Entry 1B9V (X-ray diffraction, 2.35 A resolution); this record covers chain A.

# Chain A
Name: Protein (neuraminidase)
From: Influenza B virus (B/Lee/40)
Notes: EC 3.2.1.18
UniProtKB: P03474 (NRAM_INBLE); residue numbers follow UniProt; this construct covers 77-466
Amino-acid sequence (390 residues; each row starts with the number of its first residue):
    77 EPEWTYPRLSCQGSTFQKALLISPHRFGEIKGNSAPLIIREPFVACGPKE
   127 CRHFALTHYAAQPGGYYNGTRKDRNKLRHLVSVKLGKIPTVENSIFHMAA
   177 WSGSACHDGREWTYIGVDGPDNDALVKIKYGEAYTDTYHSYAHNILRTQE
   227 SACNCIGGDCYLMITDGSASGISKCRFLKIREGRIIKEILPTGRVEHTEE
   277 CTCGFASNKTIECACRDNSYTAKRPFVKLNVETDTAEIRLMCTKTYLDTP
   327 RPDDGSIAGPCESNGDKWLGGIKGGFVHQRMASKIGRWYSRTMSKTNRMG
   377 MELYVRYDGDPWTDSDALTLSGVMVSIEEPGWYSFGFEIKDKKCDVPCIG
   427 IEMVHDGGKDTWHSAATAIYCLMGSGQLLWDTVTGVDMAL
Disulfide bonds: C87-C420, C122-C127, C182-C229, C231-C236, C277-C291, C279-C289, C318-C337, C424-C447
Metal / ion sites: Ca2+ site 1 near E168 (its only coordinating residue here); Ca2+ site 2: D293, T297, D324, G346
Small-molecule neighbours:
  - N-acetylglucosamine (NAG; 2-acetamido-2-deoxy-beta-D-glucopyranose): Y82, P83, R84, N284, R356
  - RA2 (1-[4-carboxy-2-(3-pentylamino)phenyl]-5,5'-di(hydroxymethyl)pyrrolidin-2-one): R116, E117, L132, D149, R150, R154, W177, S178, I221, R223, E226, A245, E275, E276, R292, N294, R374, W408, Y409
Swiss-Prot annotation at these positions:
  - active site: D149 (Proton donor/acceptor), Y409 (Nucleophile)
  - binding site (substrate): R116, R150, E275, E276, R292, R374
  - binding site (Ca(2+)): D293, T297, D324, G346
  - glycosylation (N-linked (GlcNAc...) asparagine): N144, N284
  - mutagenesis: E117 (E117G: Reduced substrate binding), D149 (D149E: Almost complete loss of enzymatic activity), R150 (R150K: Reduced substrate binding), R223 (R223K: Reduced substrate binding), E275 (E275D: Almost complete loss of enzymatic activity), R374 (R374K: 80% loss of catalytic efficiency; R374N: 94% loss of catalytic efficiency), Y409 (Y409F: Complete loss of enzymatic activity)

# Summary
Bound to chain A: N-acetylglucosamine and compound RA2. D293, T297, D324 and G346 coordinate Ca2+ site 2. From
UniProt: active-site residues D149 and Y409, 6 substrate-binding residues, 4 Ca2+-binding residues and 7
mutagenesis sites.
Chain A is Protein (neuraminidase) (Influenza B virus (B/Lee/40)); the structure, Novel aromatic inhibitors of
influenza virus neuraminidase make selective interactions with conserved residues and water molecules ..., was
determined by X-ray diffraction together with 1B9T and 1B9S from the same study.
